Entry 9FZY (electron microscopy, 2.71 A resolution); this record covers chains F and D of the 6 polymer chains in the assembly.

[Chain F]
Molecule: Corrinoid iron-sulfur protein large subunit
Source organism: Clostridium autoethanogenum DSM 10061
Reference sequence: F8TEQ7 (F8TEQ7_9CLOT); residues 1-450 here = UniProt positions 1-450
Chain sequence (450 residues; row label = number of the first residue in the row):
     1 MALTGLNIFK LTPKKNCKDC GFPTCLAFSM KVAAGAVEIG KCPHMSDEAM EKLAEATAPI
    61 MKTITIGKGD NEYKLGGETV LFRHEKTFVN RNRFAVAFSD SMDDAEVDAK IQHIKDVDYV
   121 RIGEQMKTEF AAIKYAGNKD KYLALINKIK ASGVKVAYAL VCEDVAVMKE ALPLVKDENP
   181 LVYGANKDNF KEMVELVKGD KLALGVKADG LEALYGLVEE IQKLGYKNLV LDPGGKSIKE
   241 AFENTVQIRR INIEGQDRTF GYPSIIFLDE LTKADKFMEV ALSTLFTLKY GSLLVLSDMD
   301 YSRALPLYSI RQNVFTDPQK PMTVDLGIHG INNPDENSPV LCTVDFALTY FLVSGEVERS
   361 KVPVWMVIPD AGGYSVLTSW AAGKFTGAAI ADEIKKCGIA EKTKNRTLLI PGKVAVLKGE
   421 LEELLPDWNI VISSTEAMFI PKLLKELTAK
Unresolved in the structure: 1-4, 447-450
Metal / ion sites: 4Fe-4S cluster Fe: C17, C20, C25, C42
Ligand contacts:
  - cobalamin (B12): L341, C342, T343, F346, L348, T349, L352, V353, G373, Y374, S375, V376, L377, T378, W380, A381, A382, L409, I410, P411, G412, K413, S433, S434, T435, A437, I440
  - 4Fe-4S cluster (SF4): T12, P13, K15, N16, C17, K18, D19, C20, C25, F28, C42, P43, H44

[Chain D]
Molecule: CO-methylating acetyl-CoA synthase
Source organism: Clostridium autoethanogenum DSM 10061
Notes: EC 2.3.1.169
Reference sequence: F8TEQ9 (F8TEQ9_9CLOT); residues 1-708 here = UniProt positions 1-708
Chain sequence (708 residues; each row starts with the number of its first residue):
     1 MNLFQTVFTG SKQALAAAEG IVKQAVDEKG RDYKVAFPDT AYSLPVIFAA TGKKITNVGE
    61 LEGALDIVRS LIVEEEMLDK LLNSGLATAV AAEIIEAAKY VLSDAPYAEP CVGFISDPII
   121 RSLGVPLVTG DIPGVAVILG ECPDSETAAK IIKDYQSKGL LTCLVGKVID QAIEGKVKMG
   181 LDLRVIPLGY DVTSVIHVVT IAIRAALIFG GIKGGQLNDI LKYTAERVPA FVNAFGPLSE
   241 LVVSAGAGAI ALGFPVLTDQ VVPEVPTLLL TQKDYDKMVK TSLEARNIKI KITEIPIPVS
   301 FAAAFEGERI RKNDMLAEFG GNKTKAWELV MCADQGEVED HKIEVIGPDI DTIDKAPGRM
   361 PLGMLIKVSG TNMQKDFEPV LERRLHYFLN YIEGVMHVGQ RNLTWVRIGK EAFEKGFRLK
   421 HFGEVIYAKM LDEFGSVVDK CEVTIITDPG KAEELEGKYA VPRYKERDAR LESLVDEKVD
   481 TFYSCNLCQS FAPAHVCIVT PERLGLCGAV SWLDAKATLE LNPTGPCQAV PKEGVVDENL
   541 GIWEKVNETV SKISQGAVTS VTLYSILQDP MTSCGCFECI TGIMPEANGV VMVNREFGAT
   601 TPLGMTFGEL ASMTGGGVQT PGFMGHGRQF IASKKFMKGE GGLGRIVWMP KELKDFVAEK
   661 LNKTAKELYN IDNFADMICD ETIATESEEV VKFLEEKGHP ALKMDPIM
Metal / ion sites: 4Fe-4S cluster Fe: C485, C488, C497, C507; Ni2+ site 1: C488, C574, C576 (together with 4Fe-4S cluster); Ni2+ site 2: C574, G575, C576
Ligand contacts: 4Fe-4S cluster (SF4): C485, N486, L487, C488, H495, C497, G505, L506, C507, V510, C574, C576

[How chain F and chain D interact]
Residue-residue contacts (25; chain F residue first):
  L6(F) - L567(D)  hydrophobic
  L6(F) - M708(D)  hydrophobic
  F9(F) - P585(D)  hydrophobic
  N16(F) - E586(D)
  K18(F) - E686(D)  salt bridge
  P23(F) - G604(D)
  T24(F) - P602(D)
  T24(F) - L603(D)  hydrogen bond (side chain-backbone)
  L26(F) - I583(D)
  L26(F) - P585(D)
  L26(F) - F623(D)  hydrophobic
  A27(F) - M605(D)  hydrophobic
  M30(F) - M613(D)  hydrophobic
  M30(F) - F623(D)  hydrophobic
  H84(F) - P493(D)
  Q319(F) - F491(D)  hydrogen bond (side chain-backbone)
  Q319(F) - G616(D)
  V416(F) - A303(D)
  V416(F) - A304(D)
  V416(F) - E306(D)
  G419(F) - G307(D)
  G419(F) - E308(D)
  E420(F) - G307(D)  hydrogen bond (backbone-backbone)
  E423(F) - R309(D)
  E423(F) - R311(D)  salt bridge
Also at the interface, not in a pair above, chain F (17 interface residues in all): K31, Y374
Also at the interface, not in a pair above, chain D (27 interface residues in all): A492, C574, E609, P621, S687

[Overview]
Chain F and chain D form an interface of 17 and 27 residues respectively; the contacts include 3 hydrogen
bonds and 2 salt bridges. Among the polar pairs are K18(F)-E686(D), E423(F)-R311(D) and T24(F)-L603(D). Chain
F binds 4Fe-4S cluster and cobalamin.
Chain F is Corrinoid iron-sulfur protein large subunit and chain D is CO-methylating acetyl-CoA synthase, both
from Clostridium autoethanogenum DSM 10061; the structure, Structure of carbon monoxide
dehydrogenase/acetyl-CoA synthase (CODH/ACS) in complex with corrinoid iron-sulfur protein (CoFeSP) from
Clostridium ..., was determined by electron microscopy (same publication as 9FZZ, 9G00, 9G01, 9G02, 9G03 and
9G7I).
